PDB entry 4R00 | X-ray diffraction, 2.80 A resolution | chains H and Z of the 28 polymer chains in the assembly

Chain H:
Protein: Proteasome subunit beta type-2
From: Saccharomyces cerevisiae
Notes: EC 3.4.25.1
UniProtKB: P25043 (PSB2_YEAST); residues 1-232 here correspond to UniProt positions 30-261 (UniProt number = residue number + 29)
Amino-acid sequence (232 residues; row label = number of the first residue in the row):
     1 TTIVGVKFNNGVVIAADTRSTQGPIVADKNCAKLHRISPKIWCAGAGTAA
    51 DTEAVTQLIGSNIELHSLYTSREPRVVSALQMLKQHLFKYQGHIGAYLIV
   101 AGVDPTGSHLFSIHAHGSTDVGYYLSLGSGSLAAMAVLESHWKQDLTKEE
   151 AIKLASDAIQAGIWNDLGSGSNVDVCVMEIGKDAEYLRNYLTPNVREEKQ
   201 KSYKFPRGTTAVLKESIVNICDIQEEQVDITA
Disordered / not traced: 227-232
Glycans and other covalent adducts: Omuralide, open form (SLA) linked to Thr1
Small-molecule neighbours: Omuralide, open form (SLA): Arg19, Ser20, Thr21, Cys31, Lys33, Gly45, Ala46, Gly47, Ala49, Ser129
Curated features (UniProtKB/Swiss-Prot):
  - active site: Thr1 (Nucleophile)

Chain Z:
Protein: Proteasome subunit beta type-6
From: Saccharomyces cerevisiae
Notes: EC 3.4.25.1
UniProtKB: P23724 (PSB6_YEAST); residues 1-222 here correspond to UniProt positions 20-241 (UniProt number = residue number + 19)
Amino-acid sequence (222 residues; numbered 1 to 222; the number before each row is that of its first residue):
     1 QFNPYGDNGGTILGIAGEDFAVLAGDTRNITDYSINSRYEPKVFDCGDNI
    51 VMSANGFAADGDALVKRFKNSVKWYHFDHNDKKLSINSAARNIQHLLYGK
   101 RFFPYYVHTIIAGLDEDGKGAVYSFDPVGSYEREQCRAGGAAASLIMPFL
   151 DNQVNFKNQYEPGTNGKVKKPLKYLSVEEVIKLVRDSFTSATERHIQVGD
   201 GLEILIVTKDGVRKEFYELKRD
Metal / ion sites: Mg2+ near Val198 (its only coordinating residue here)

How chain H and chain Z interact:
Contacting residue pairs (61):
  Arg19(H) - Ile196(Z)
  Arg19(H) - Asp222(Z)  salt bridge
  Thr21(H) - Ile196(Z)
  Pro24(H) - Arg194(Z)
  Pro24(H) - His195(Z)
  Pro24(H) - Ile196(Z)  hydrogen bond (backbone-backbone)
  Ile25(H) - Arg194(Z)
  Ile25(H) - His195(Z)
  Val26(H) - Glu193(Z)
  Val26(H) - Arg194(Z)  hydrogen bond (backbone-backbone)
  Val26(H) - Ile196(Z)  hydrophobic
  Ala27(H) - Arg194(Z)  hydrogen bond (backbone-side chain)
  Lys29(H) - Glu193(Z)  salt bridge
  Lys29(H) - Arg194(Z)
  Ile163(H) - Asp222(Z)
  Trp164(H) - Ile35(Z)
  Trp164(H) - Arg38(Z)  hydrogen bond (backbone-side chain)
  Trp164(H) - Arg221(Z)
  Trp164(H) - Asp222(Z)
  Asn165(H) - Tyr33(Z)
  Asn165(H) - Arg38(Z)
  Asp166(H) - Tyr33(Z)
  Asp166(H) - Asp222(Z)
  Leu167(H) - Arg28(Z)
  Leu167(H) - Ile30(Z)  hydrophobic
  Leu167(H) - Asp32(Z)
  Leu167(H) - Tyr33(Z)  hydrogen bond (backbone-backbone)
  Leu167(H) - Ile35(Z)  hydrophobic
  Leu167(H) - Ile196(Z)
  Gly168(H) - Tyr33(Z)
  Ser169(H) - Asp222(Z)
  Gly170(H) - Asp222(Z)
  Ser171(H) - Asp222(Z)  hydrogen bond (backbone-side chain)
  Asn194(H) - Lys220(Z)  hydrogen bond (backbone-side chain)
  Asn194(H) - Asp222(Z)
  Arg196(H) - Thr189(Z)
  Arg196(H) - Ser190(Z)
  Arg196(H) - Glu193(Z)
  Glu197(H) - Arg185(Z)  salt bridge
  Lys199(H) - Asp186(Z)
  Gln200(H) - Lys182(Z)
  Gln200(H) - Arg185(Z)  hydrogen bond
  Gln200(H) - Asp186(Z)  hydrogen bond (backbone-side chain)
  Lys201(H) - Glu179(Z)
  Lys201(H) - Asp186(Z)  hydrogen bond (backbone-side chain)
  Tyr203(H) - Phe149(Z)
  Tyr203(H) - Gln153(Z)
  Tyr203(H) - Leu183(Z)
  Tyr203(H) - Asp186(Z)  hydrogen bond
  Phe205(H) - Asn152(Z)
  Phe205(H) - Gln153(Z)
  Phe205(H) - Gln159(Z)
  Pro206(H) - Pro162(Z)  hydrophobic
  Arg207(H) - Pro162(Z)
  Gly208(H) - Pro162(Z)
  Thr209(H) - Asn158(Z)
  Thr209(H) - Gln159(Z)
  Thr209(H) - Tyr160(Z)  hydrogen bond (backbone-backbone)
  Ala211(H) - Tyr160(Z)  hydrophobic
  Ala211(H) - Gly166(Z)
  Val212(H) - Asn165(Z)
Also at the interface, not in a pair above, chain H (34 interface residues in all): Gly23, Asp28, Val195, Thr210
Also at the interface, not in a pair above, chain Z (33 interface residues in all): Ser34, Leu145, Glu161, Glu218

In short:
The interface between chain H and chain Z involves 34 residues on one side and 33 on the other; the contacts
include 12 hydrogen bonds and 3 salt bridges. Polar pairs include Arg19(H)-Asp222(Z), Lys29(H)-Glu193(Z) and
Glu197(H)-Arg185(Z). Omuralide, open form is covalently linked to Thr1(H).
Chain H is Proteasome subunit beta type-2 and chain Z is Proteasome subunit beta type-6, both from
Saccharomyces cerevisiae; the structure, yCP beta5-C52F mutant in complex with Omuralide, was determined by
X-ray diffraction together with 4QUX, 4QUY, 4QV0, 4QV1, 4QV3, 4QV4 and 42 further entries from the same study.
